1J40 - chains B and C of the 4 polymer chains in the assembly; structure by X-ray diffraction, 1.45 A resolution.

Chain B:
Molecule: Hemoglobin beta Chain
Source organism: Homo sapiens
UniProt: P68871 (HBB_HUMAN); residues 1-146 here = UniProt positions 1-146
Chain sequence (146 residues; row label = number of the first residue in the row):
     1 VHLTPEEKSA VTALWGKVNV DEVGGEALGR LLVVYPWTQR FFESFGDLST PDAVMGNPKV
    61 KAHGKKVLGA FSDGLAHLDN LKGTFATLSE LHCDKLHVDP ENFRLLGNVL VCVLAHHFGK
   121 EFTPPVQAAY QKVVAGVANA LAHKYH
UniProt features mapped onto this chain:
  - natural variant: Leu3 (H3L: In Graz; this construct carries the variant), Glu7 (E7A: In G-Makassar; E7K: In Hb C; E7Q: In Machida; E7V: In SKCA), Lys8 (E8K: In G-Siriraj; this construct carries the variant), Val11 (A11V: In Iraq-Halabja; this construct carries the variant), Gly16 (W16G: In Randwick; this construct carries the variant), Val23 (E23V: In D-Granada; this construct carries the variant), Gly24 (V24G: In Miyashiro; this construct carries the variant), Gly25 (G25D: In Moscva; G25R: In Riverdale-Bronx; G25V: In Savannah), Leu32 (L32P: In Yokohama), Val33 (L33V: In Muscat; this construct carries the variant), Arg40 (Q40R: In Tianshui; this construct carries the variant), Phe42 (F42Y: In Mequon; deletion: In Bruxelles), 11 further natural variant entries in UniProt
Covalently attached groups: but-2-enedial (2FU) linked to Lys82
Bound ions: heme Fe: His92 (together with carbon monoxide)
Small-molecule neighbours: carbon monoxide / heme: Leu28, Leu31, Thr38, Phe41, Phe42, Ser44, Phe45, His63, Lys66, Val67, Ala70, Phe71, Phe85, Leu88, Leu91, His92, Leu96, Val98, Asn102, Phe103, Leu106, Val137, Leu141

Chain C:
Molecule: Hemoglobin alpha Chain
Source organism: Homo sapiens
UniProt: P69905 (HBA_HUMAN); residue numbers follow UniProt; this construct covers 1-141
Chain sequence (141 residues; numbered 1 to 141; the number before each row is that of its first residue):
     1 VLSPADKTNV KAAWGKVGAH AGEYGAEALE RMFLSFPTTK TYFPHFDLSH GSAQVKGHGK
    61 KVADALTNAV AHVDDMPNAL SALSDLHAHK LRVDPVNFKL LSHCLLVTLA AHLPAEFTPA
   121 VHASLDKFLA SVSTVLTSKY R
UniProt features mapped onto this chain:
  - site: Lys61 (Not glycated)
  - natural variant: Asp6 (A6D: In J-Toronto; this construct carries the variant), Ala13 (A13D: In J-Paris 1/J-Aljezur), Glu27 (A27E: In Shenyang; this construct carries the variant), Lys61 (K61N: In Zambia; deletion: In Clinic), Asp64 (A64D: In Pontoise; this construct carries the variant), Asp75 (D75A: In Lille; D75G: In Chapel Hill; D75N: In G-Pest), Ala111 (A111D: In Petah Tikva)
Small-molecule neighbours: protoporphyrin IX containing ni(II) (HNI): Met32, Thr39, Tyr42, Phe43, His45, Phe46, His58, Lys61, Val62, Ala65, Leu66, Leu83, Leu86, His87, Leu91, Val93, Asn97, Phe98, Leu101, Leu105, Val132, Leu136

Chain B / chain C interface:
Residue-residue contacts - 26 pairs, chain B then chain C:
  Val34(B) with Arg141(C), hydrogen bond (backbone-side chain)
  Tyr35(B) with Arg141(C)
  Pro36(B) with Tyr140(C); Arg141(C)
  Trp37(B) with Arg92(C); Asp94(C); Tyr140(C), hydrophobic; Arg141(C)
  Arg40(B) with Tyr42(C); Leu91(C), hydrogen bond (side chain-backbone); Arg92(C), hydrogen bond (side chain-backbone)
  Glu43(B) with Arg92(C), salt bridge
  His97(B) with Thr41(C); Pro44(C)
  Val98(B) with Thr41(C)
  Asp99(B) with Thr41(C); Tyr42(C), hydrogen bond; Asp94(C); Asn97(C)
  Pro100(B) with Thr38(C)
  Glu101(B) with Asp94(C); Val96(C)
  Leu105(B) with Asp94(C)
  Tyr145(B) with Thr41(C)
  His146(B) with Pro37(C); Lys40(C), hydrogen bond (backbone-side chain)
Other interface residues (no listed pair), chain B (15 interface residues in all): Gln39
Other interface residues (no listed pair), chain C (14 interface residues in all): Pro95

In short:
15 residues of chain B face 14 of chain C across their interface, with 5 hydrogen bonds and 1 salt bridge.
Among the polar pairs are Glu43(B)-Arg92(C), Val34(B)-Arg141(C) and Arg40(B)-Leu91(C). Ligands of chain B:
carbon monoxide / heme. Chain C binds protoporphyrin IX containing ni(II).
Chain B is Hemoglobin beta Chain and chain C is Hemoglobin alpha Chain, both from Homo sapiens; the structure,
Direct observation of photolysis-induced tertiary structural changes in human haemoglobin; Crystal structure
of alpha(Ni)-beta(Fe-CO) hemoglobin (laser ..., was determined by X-ray diffraction (same publication as 1J3Y,
1J3Z and 1J41).
